6C26 - chains A and B of the 8 polymer chains in the assembly; structure by electron microscopy, 3.50 A resolution.

[Chain A]
Protein: Dolichyl-diphosphooligosaccharide--protein glycosyltransferase subunit STT3
From: Saccharomyces cerevisiae (strain ATCC 204508 / S288c)
Notes: EC 2.4.99.18
Reference sequence: P39007 (STT3_YEAST); residue numbers follow UniProt; this construct covers 1-718
Chain sequence (718 residues; row label = number of the first residue in the row):
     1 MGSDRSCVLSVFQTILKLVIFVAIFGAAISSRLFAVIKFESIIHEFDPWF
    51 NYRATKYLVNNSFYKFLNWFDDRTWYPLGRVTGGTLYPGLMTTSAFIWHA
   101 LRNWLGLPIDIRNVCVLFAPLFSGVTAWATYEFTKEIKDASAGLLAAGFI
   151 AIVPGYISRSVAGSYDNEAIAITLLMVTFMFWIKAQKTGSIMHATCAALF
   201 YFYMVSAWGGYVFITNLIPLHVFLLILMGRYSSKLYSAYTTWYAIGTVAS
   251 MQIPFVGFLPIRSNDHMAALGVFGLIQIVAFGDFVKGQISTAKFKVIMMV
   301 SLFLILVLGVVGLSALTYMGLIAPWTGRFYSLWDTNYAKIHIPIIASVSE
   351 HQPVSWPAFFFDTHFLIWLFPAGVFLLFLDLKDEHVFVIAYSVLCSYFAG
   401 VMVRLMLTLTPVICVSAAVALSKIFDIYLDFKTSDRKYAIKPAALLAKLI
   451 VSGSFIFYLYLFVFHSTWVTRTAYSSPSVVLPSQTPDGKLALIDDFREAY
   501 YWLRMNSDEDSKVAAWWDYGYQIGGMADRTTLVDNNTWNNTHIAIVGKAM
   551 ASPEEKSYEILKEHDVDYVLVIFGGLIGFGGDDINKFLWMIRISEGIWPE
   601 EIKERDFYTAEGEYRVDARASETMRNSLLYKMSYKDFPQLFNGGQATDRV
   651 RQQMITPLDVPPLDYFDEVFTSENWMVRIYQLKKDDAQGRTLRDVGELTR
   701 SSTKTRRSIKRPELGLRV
Disordered / not traced: 1-4, 298-350, 433-438, 483-489
Covalent attachments: glycan linked to Asn539
Residues lining bound ligands:
  - EGY ((4R,7R)-4-hydroxy-N,N,N-trimethyl-4,9-dioxo-7-[(undecanoyloxy)methyl]-3,5,8-trioxa-4lambda~5~-phosphadocosan-1-aminium), molecule 1: Phe25, Ile29, Ser30, Leu33
  - EGY, molecule 2: Ile29, Leu33, Val36, Ile37, Ser41, Leu107, Arg112, Asn113, Leu117, Leu121
  - EGY, molecule 3: Leu58, Asn61, Ser62, Phe63, Thr92, Phe96, Trp98, His99
  - EGY, molecule 4: Tyr64, Leu67, Pro88, Thr92, Leu199, Phe202, Tyr203, Ser206, Ile253, Pro254
  - EGY, molecule 5: Leu220, Phe223, Leu224, Leu227, Met228, Arg230, Phe378, Ile389
  - EGY, molecule 6: Phe258, Ile261, Arg262, Met267, Gly271
UniProt features mapped onto this chain:
  - region: Trp516 to Asp518 (Interacts with target acceptor peptide in protein substrate)
  - motif: Glu45 to Asp47 (DXD motif 1), Asp166 to Glu168 (DXD motif 2), Ser347 to Glu350 (SVSE motif), Trp516 to Gly520 (WWDYG motif), Asp583 to Met590 (DK motif)
  - binding site (Mn(2+)): Asp47, Asp166, Glu168
  - binding site (dolichyl diphosphooligosaccharide): Arg404, Tyr521
  - site: Asp47 (Interacts with target acceptor peptide in protein substrate), Arg159 (Important for catalytic activity), Glu350 (Interacts with target acceptor peptide in protein substrate), Lys586 (Interacts with target acceptor peptide in protein substrate)
  - glycosylation (N-linked (GlcNAc...) asparagine): Asn60, Asn535, Asn539 (high mannose)
  - mutagenesis: Asp47 (D47A: Lethal; impairs the catalytic activity), Arg159 (R159A: Temperature sensitive and staurosporine sensitive), Ser160 (S160A: Temperature sensitive and staurosporine sensitive), Gly163 (G163R: Temperature sensitive and staurosporine sensitive), Ser164 (S164A: Temperature sensitive and staurosporine sensitive), Asp166 (D166A: Lethal; impairs the catalytic activity), Glu168 (E168Q: Lethal; impairs the catalytic activity), Trp208 (W208A: Lethal; abolishes interaction with OST1 and WBP1), Gly210 (G210D: Temperature sensitive and staurosporine sensitive), Glu350 (E350A: Lethal; impairs the catalytic activity), Val393 (V393I: Staurosporine sensitive), Arg404 (R404A: Lethal; abolishes interaction with OST1 and WBP1), 10 further mutagenesis entries in UniProt
What the authors report for this chain:
  - post-translational modification sites: Asn539
  - specificity-determining residues: Asp362 (proposed by the authors, not directly observed)
  - catalytic residues: Asp47, Asp166, Glu168, Trp208, Arg404
  - binding site for EGY: Arg112, Asn113

[Chain B]
Protein: Dolichyl-diphosphooligosaccharide--protein glycosyltransferase subunit WBP1
From: Saccharomyces cerevisiae (strain ATCC 204508 / S288c)
Notes: EC 2.4.99.18
Reference sequence: P33767 (OSTB_YEAST); numbering as in UniProt (aligned over 1-430)
Chain sequence (430 residues; row label = number of the first residue in the row):
     1 MRTDWNFFFCILLQAIFVVGTQTSRTLVLYDQSTEPLEEYSVYLKDLEQR
    51 NYKLEYLDINSTSTTVDLYDKEQRLFDNIIVFPTKGGKNLARQIPVKQLI
   101 KFFENEGNILCMSSPGAVPNTIRLFLNELGIYPSPKGHVIRDYFSPSSEE
   151 LVVSSNHLLNKYVYNARKSEDFVFGESSAALLENREQIVPILNAPRTSFT
   201 ESKGKCNSWTSGSQGFLVVGFQNLNNARLVWIGSSDFLKNKNQDSNQEFA
   251 KELLKWTFNEKSVIKSVHAVHSHADGTSYDEEPYKIKDKVIYSVGFSEWN
   301 GEEWLPHIADDIQFELRQVDPYYRLTLSPSGNDSETQYYTTGEFILPDRH
   351 GVFTFLTDYRKIGLSFTTDKDVKAIRHLANDEYPRSWEISNSWVYISAIC
   401 GVIVAWIFFVVSFVTTSSVGKKLETFKKTN
Disordered / not traced: 1-23, 421-430
Covalent attachments: N-acetylglucosamine (NAG) linked to Asn60
UniProt features mapped onto this chain:
  - glycosylation (N-linked (GlcNAc...) asparagine): Asn60, Asn332
What the authors report for this chain:
  - post-translational modification sites: Asn60
  - binding site for N-acetylglucosamine: Asp320, Arg349
  - binding site for EGY: Asn380

[Interface between chain A and chain B]
Contacting residue pairs - 34 pairs, chain A then chain B:
  Tyr64(A) with Asp381(B)
  Asn68(A) with Ala379(B); Asn380(B)
  Phe70(A) with His350(B); Gly351(B); Ile375(B); His377(B)
  Asp72(A) with Val352(B); Ala374(B)
  Tyr76(A) with Val352(B)
  Pro77(A) with Gln318(B), hydrogen bond (backbone-side chain); Val352(B)
  Leu78(A) with Gln318(B)
  Val81(A) with His377(B)
  Glu563(A) with Val319(B)
  Ala687(A) with Glu104(B); Asn223(B); Leu224(B)
  Gln688(A) with Phe103(B); Glu104(B), hydrogen bond; Arg185(B), hydrogen bond (backbone-side chain); Gln187(B)
  Arg690(A) with Glu128(B), salt bridge
  Ile709(A) with Arg123(B); Pro135(B), hydrophobic
  Arg711(A) with Ser208(B), hydrogen bond (side chain-backbone); Trp209(B), hydrogen bond (side chain-backbone)
  Leu716(A) with Asn184(B); Gln214(B)
  Arg717(A) with Leu182(B); Glu183(B); Asn184(B), hydrogen bond; Ile188(B); Gln214(B)
Other interface residues (no listed pair), chain A (25 interface residues in all): Gly79, His564, Gly689, Leu698, Arg707, Lys710, Pro712, Leu714, Val718
Other interface residues (no listed pair), chain B (34 interface residues in all): Ile100, Leu129, Tyr132, Pro190, Phe221, Arg349, Arg376

[Overview]
25 residues of chain A face 34 of chain B across their interface; the contacts include 6 hydrogen bonds and 1
salt bridge. Among the polar pairs are Arg690(A)-Glu128(B), Pro77(A)-Gln318(B) and Gln688(A)-Glu104(B). From
the paper: catalytic residues Asp47(A), Asp166(A) and Glu168(A) among others; a binding site for EGY at
Arg112(A), Asn113(A) and Asn380(B).
Here chain A is Dolichyl-diphosphooligosaccharide--protein glycosyltransferase subunit STT3 and chain B is
Dolichyl-diphosphooligosaccharide--protein glycosyltransferase subunit WBP1, both from Saccharomyces
cerevisiae (strain ATCC 204508 / S288c). Entry 6C26 (The Cryo-EM structure of a eukaryotic oligosaccharyl
transferase complex) was determined by electron microscopy.
